PDB entry 6AVQ | electron microscopy, 35.00 A resolution (very low resolution: no residue pairs are listed; an interface is given only as per-side residue counts) | chains A and B of the 4 polymer chains in the assembly

Chain A:
Protein: Integrin alpha-V
From: Homo sapiens
UniProtKB: P06756 (ITAV_HUMAN); residues 1-957 here correspond to UniProt positions 31-987 (UniProt number = residue number + 30)
Sequence (957 residues; numbered 1 to 957; the number before each row is that of its first residue):
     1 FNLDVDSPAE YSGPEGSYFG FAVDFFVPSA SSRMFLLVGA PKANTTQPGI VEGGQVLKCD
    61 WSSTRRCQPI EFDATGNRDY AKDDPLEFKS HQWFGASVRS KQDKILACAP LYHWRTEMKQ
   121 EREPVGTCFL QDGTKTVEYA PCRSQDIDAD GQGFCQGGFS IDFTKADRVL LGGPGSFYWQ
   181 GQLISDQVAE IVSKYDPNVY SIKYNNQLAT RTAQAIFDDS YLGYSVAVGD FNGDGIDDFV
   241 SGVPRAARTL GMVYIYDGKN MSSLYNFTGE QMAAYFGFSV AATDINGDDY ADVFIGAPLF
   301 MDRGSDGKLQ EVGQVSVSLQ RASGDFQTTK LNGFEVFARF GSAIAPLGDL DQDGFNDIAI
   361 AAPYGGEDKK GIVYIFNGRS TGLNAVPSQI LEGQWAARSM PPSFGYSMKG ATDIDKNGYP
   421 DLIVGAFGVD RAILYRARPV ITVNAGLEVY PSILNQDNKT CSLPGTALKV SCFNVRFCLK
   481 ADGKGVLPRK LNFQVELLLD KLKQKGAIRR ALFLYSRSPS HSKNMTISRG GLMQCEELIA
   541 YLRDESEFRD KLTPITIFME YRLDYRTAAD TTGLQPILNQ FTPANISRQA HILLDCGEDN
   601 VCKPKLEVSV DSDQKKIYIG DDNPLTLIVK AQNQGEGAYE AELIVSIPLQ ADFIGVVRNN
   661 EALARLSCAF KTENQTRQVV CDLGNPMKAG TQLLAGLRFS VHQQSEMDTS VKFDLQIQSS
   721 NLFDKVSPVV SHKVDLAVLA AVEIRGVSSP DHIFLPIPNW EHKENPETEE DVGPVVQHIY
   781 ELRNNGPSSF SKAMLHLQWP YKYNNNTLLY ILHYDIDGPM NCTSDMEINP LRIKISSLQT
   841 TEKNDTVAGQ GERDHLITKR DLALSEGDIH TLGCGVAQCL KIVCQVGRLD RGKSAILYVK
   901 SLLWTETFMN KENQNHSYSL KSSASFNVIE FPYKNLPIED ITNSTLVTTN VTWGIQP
Disordered / not traced: 839-867, 957
Construct notes: conflict I753 (Val783 in P06756)

Chain B:
Protein: Integrin beta-3
From: Homo sapiens
UniProtKB: P05106 (ITB3_HUMAN), isoform P05106-3; residues 1-692 here correspond to UniProt positions 27-718 (UniProt number = residue number + 26)
Sequence (692 residues; row label = number of the first residue in the row):
     1 GPNICTTRGV SSCQQCLAVS PMCAWCSDEA LPLGSPRCDL KENLLKDNCA PESIEFPVSE
    61 ARVLEDRPLS DKGSGDSSQV TQVSPQRIAL RLRPDDSKNF SIQVRQVEDY PVDIYYLMDL
   121 SYSMKDDLWS IQNLGTKLAT QMRKLTSNLR IGFGAFVDKP VSPYMYISPP EALENPCYDM
   181 KTTCLPMFGY KHVLTLTDQV TRFNEEVKKQ SVSRNRDAPE GGFDAIMQAT VCDEKIGWRN
   241 DASHLLVFTT DAKTHIALDG RLAGIVQPND GQCHVGSDNH YSASTTMDYP SLGLMTEKLS
   301 QKNINLIFAV TENVVNLYQN YSELIPGTTV GVLSMDSSNV LQLIVDAYGK IRSKVELEVR
   361 DLPEELSLSF NATCLNNEVI PGLKSCMGLK IGDTVSFSIE AKVRGCPQEK EKSFTIKPVG
   421 FKDSLIVQVT FDCDCACQAQ AEPNSHRCNN GNGTFECGVC RCGPGWLGSQ CECSEEDYRP
   481 SQQDECSPRE GQPVCSQRGE CLCGQCVCHS SDFGKITGKY CECDDFSCVR YKGEMCSGHG
   541 QCSCGDCLCD SDWTGYYCNC TTRTDTCMSS NGLLCSGRGK CECGSCVCIQ PGSYGDTCEK
   601 CPTCPDACTF KKECVECKKF DRGALHDENT CNRYCRDEIE SVKELKDTGK DAVNCTYKNE
   661 DDCVVRFQYY EDSSGKSILY VVEEPECPKG PD
Disordered / not traced: 689-692
UniProt features mapped onto this chain:
  - region: C177 to C184 (Involved in CX3CL1-, NRG1-, FGF1- and IGF1-binding), Q267 to M287 (CX3CL1-binding)
  - binding site (Mg(2+)): S121, S123, E220
  - binding site (Ca(2+)): S123, D126, D127, D158, N215, D217, P219, E220, D251, M335
  - glycosylation (N-linked (GlcNAc...) asparagine): N99, N320, N371, N452, N559, N654

How chain A and chain B interact:
At this resolution (35 A) residue pairs are not listed: 18 residues of chain A and 19 of chain B lie at the interface.

Overview:
Chain A and chain B form an interface of 18 and 19 residues respectively. Curated annotation (UniProt) lists 3
Mg2+-binding residues and 10 Ca2+-binding residues on chain B.
Chain A is Integrin alpha-V and chain B is Integrin beta-3, both from Homo sapiens; the structure, The
Therapeutic Antibody LM609 Selectively Inhibits Ligand Binding to Human alpha-V beta-3 Integrin via Steric
Hindrance, was determined by electron microscopy (same publication as 6AVR, 6AVU and 5OPY).
